Entry 6SO3 (electron microscopy, 6.20 A resolution (low resolution: residue-level contacts below are approximate; hydrogen-bond / salt-bridge calls are withheld)); this record covers chains C and E of the 6 polymer chains in the assembly.

Chain C:
Protein: Myosin 2 essential light chain striated muscle
Source organism: Lethocerus indicus
Chain sequence (156 residues; each row starts with the number of its first residue):
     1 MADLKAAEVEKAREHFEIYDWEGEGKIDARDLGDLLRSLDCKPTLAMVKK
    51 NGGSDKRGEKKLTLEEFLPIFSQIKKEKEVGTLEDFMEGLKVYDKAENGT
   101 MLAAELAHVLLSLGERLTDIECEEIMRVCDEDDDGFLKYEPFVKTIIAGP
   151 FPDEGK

Chain E:
Protein: Myosin 2 regulatory light chain striated muscle
Source organism: Lethocerus indicus
Chain sequence (196 residues; row label = number of the first residue in the row):
     1 MGDEEKKEKKKKSKKKSEEEGGDAAPAPPPPKPPSQKRRAQRSGSNVFAM
    51 FTQHQVQEFKEAFQLIDQDKDGFISKNDIRATFDSLGRLCTEQELDSMVA
   101 EAPGPINFTMFLTIFGDRIAGTDEEDVIVNAFNLFDEGEGKCKEETLKRS
   151 LTTWGEKFSQDEVEEALSEAPIDGNGLIDIKKFAQILTKGAEEEGA

Interface between chain C and chain E:
Pairs across the interface - 17 pairs, chain C then chain E:
  Tyr19(C) - Arg149(E)
  Asp20(C) - Arg149(E)
  Asp20(C) - Ser150(E)
  Asp20(C) - Trp154(E)
  Trp21(C) - Cys142(E)
  Trp21(C) - Lys143(E)
  Trp21(C) - Thr146(E)
  Trp21(C) - Leu147(E)
  Trp21(C) - Ser150(E)
  Glu22(C) - Leu147(E)
  Glu22(C) - Ser150(E)
  Glu22(C) - Leu151(E)
  Glu22(C) - Trp154(E)
  Asp28(C) - Thr146(E)
  Asp28(C) - Arg149(E)
  Arg57(C) - Lys143(E)
  Arg57(C) - Thr146(E)
Other interface residues (no listed pair), chain E (10 interface residues in all): Lys141, Gly155

Overview:
The interface between chain C and chain E involves 6 residues on one side and 10 on the other.
Chain C is Myosin 2 essential light chain striated muscle and chain E is Myosin 2 regulatory light chain
striated muscle, both from Lethocerus indicus; the structure, The interacting head motif in insect flight
muscle myosin thick filaments, was determined by electron microscopy.
